Entry 7L6V (X-ray diffraction, 2.01 A resolution); this record covers chains A and E of the 6 polymer chains in the assembly.

# Chain A
Name: BoNT/A
Source organism: Clostridium botulinum
Notes: EC 3.4.24.69
UniProtKB: Q7B8V4 (Q7B8V4_CLOBO); numbering as in UniProt (aligned over 1-420)
Chain sequence (425 residues; row label = number of the first residue in the row; numbers below 1 keep their minus sign (Gly-4 is residue -4)):
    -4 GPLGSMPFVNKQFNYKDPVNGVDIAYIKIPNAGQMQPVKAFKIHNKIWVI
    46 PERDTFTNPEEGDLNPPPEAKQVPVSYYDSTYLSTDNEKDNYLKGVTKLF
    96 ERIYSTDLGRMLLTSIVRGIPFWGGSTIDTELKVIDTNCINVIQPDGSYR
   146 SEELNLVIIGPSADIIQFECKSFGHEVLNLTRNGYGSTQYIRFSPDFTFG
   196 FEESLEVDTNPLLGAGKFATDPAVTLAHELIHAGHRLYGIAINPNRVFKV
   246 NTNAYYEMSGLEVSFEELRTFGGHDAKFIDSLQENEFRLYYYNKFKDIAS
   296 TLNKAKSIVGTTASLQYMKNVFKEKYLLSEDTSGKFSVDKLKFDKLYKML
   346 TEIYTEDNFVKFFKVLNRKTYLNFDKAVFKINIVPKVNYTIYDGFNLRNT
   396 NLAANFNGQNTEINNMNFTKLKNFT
Unresolved in the structure: -4 to -1, 248-250
Construct notes: expression tag (-4 to 0)
Ion coordination: Zn2+: His223, His227, Glu262

# Chain E
Name: Single-domain antibody VHH ciA-F12
Source organism: Vicugna pacos
Notes: antibody fragment or engineered binder
Chain sequence (125 residues; each row starts with the number of its first residue; numbers below 1 keep their minus sign (Gly-4 is residue -4)):
    -4 GPLGSQVQLVESGGGLVQPGGSLRLSCAASGFTLGSRYMSWVRQAPGEGF
    46 EWVSSIEPSGTAWDGDSAKGRFTTSRDDAKNTLYLQMSNLQPEDTGVYYC
    96 ATGYRTDTRIPGGSWGQGTQVTVSS
Unresolved in the structure: -4 to -2

# Chain A / chain E interface
Contacting residue pairs (35; chain A residue first):
  Pro13(A) with Thr103(E); Ile105(E), hydrophobic
  Val14(A) with Ile105(E)
  Tyr21(A) with Tyr99(E), hydrophobic; Arg100(E)
  Lys23(A) with Tyr33(E); Glu52(E), salt bridge
  Gln29(A) with Thr56(E); Trp58(E)
  Met30(A) with Glu52(E); Trp58(E)
  Gln31(A) with Trp58(E); Tyr99(E), hydrogen bond
  Pro32(A) with Tyr33(E), hydrophobic; Glu52(E); Trp58(E); Tyr99(E), hydrophobic
  Ile138(A) with Tyr33(E), hydrophobic
  Gln139(A) with Gly98(E)
  Pro140(A) with Thr97(E), hydrogen bond (backbone-side chain); Gly98(E); Ile105(E), hydrophobic; Pro106(E); Gly108(E)
  Asp141(A) with Arg32(E), hydrogen bond (backbone-side chain); Thr97(E); Gly107(E)
  Gly142(A) with Arg32(E); Tyr33(E), hydrogen bond (backbone-backbone); Thr97(E); Gly98(E)
  Ser143(A) with Arg32(E)
  Tyr144(A) with Ser31(E); Tyr33(E), hydrophobic; Pro53(E), hydrophobic

# In short
15 residues of chain A and 16 residues of chain E are in contact; the contacts include 4 hydrogen bonds and 1
salt bridge. Polar contacts include Lys23(A)-Glu52(E), Gln31(A)-Tyr99(E) and Pro140(A)-Thr97(E). His223(A),
His227(A) and Glu262(A) coordinate Zn2+.
Here chain A is BoNT/A (Clostridium botulinum) and chain E is Single-domain antibody VHH ciA-F12 (Vicugna
pacos). Entry 7L6V (Crystal structure of BoNT/A-LC-JPU-A5-JPU-C1-JPU-H7-JPU-D12-ciA-F12) was determined by
X-ray diffraction, deposited together with 7T5F, 7LZP and 7NA9.
